4UFF - chains H and L of the 3 polymer chains in the assembly; structure by X-ray diffraction, 1.55 A resolution.

== Chain H ==
Name: Thrombin heavy chain
Organism: Homo sapiens
Notes: EC 3.4.21.5
UniProt: P00734 (THRB_HUMAN); the construct lacks a stretch of the UniProt sequence and is renumbered around it, so the offset changes along the chain: 16-36 = UniProt 364-384; 37-60 = UniProt 386-409; 61-77 = UniProt 419-435; 78-97 = UniProt 437-456; 7 more segments
Sequence (258 residues; row label = number of the first residue in the row; note: 1 number in that range is skipped by the numbering (no residue carries it; nothing is unmodelled there); a row labelled like 60A-60I holds insertion residues (60A, then the next letters in order)):
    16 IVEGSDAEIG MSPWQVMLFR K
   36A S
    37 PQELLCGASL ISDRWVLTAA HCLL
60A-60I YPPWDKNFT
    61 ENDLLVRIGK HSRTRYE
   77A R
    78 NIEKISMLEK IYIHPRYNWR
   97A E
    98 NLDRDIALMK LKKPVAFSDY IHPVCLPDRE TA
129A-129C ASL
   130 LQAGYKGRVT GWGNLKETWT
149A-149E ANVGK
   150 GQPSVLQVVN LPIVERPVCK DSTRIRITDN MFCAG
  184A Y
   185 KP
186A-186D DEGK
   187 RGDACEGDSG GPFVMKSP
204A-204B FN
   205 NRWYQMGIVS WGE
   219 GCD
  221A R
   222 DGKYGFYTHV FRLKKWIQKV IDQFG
Unresolved in the structure: 148-149, 149A-149E
Disulfides: Cys42-Cys58, Cys168-Cys182, Cys191-Cys220
Covalent attachments: N-acetylglucosamine (NAG) linked to Asn60G
Metal / ion sites: Na+ site 1: Lys169, Thr172; Na+ site 2: Arg221A, Lys224
Small-molecule neighbours: 6V2 ((2R)-2-(benzylsulfonylamino)-N-(2-((4-carbamimidoylphenyl)methylamino)-2-oxo-ethyl)-N-methyl-3-phenyl-propanamide): His57, Tyr60A, Trp60D, Glu97A, Asn98, Leu99, Glu146, Ile174, Asp189, Ala190, Cys191, Glu192, Ser195, Val213, Ser214, Trp215, Gly216, Glu217, Gly219, Cys220, Gly226
Swiss-Prot annotation at these positions:
  - region: Ala183 to Val200 (High affinity receptor-binding region which is also known as the TP508 peptide)
  - active site (Charge relay system): His57, Asp102, Ser195
  - glycosylation: Asn60G (N-linked (GlcNAc...) (complex) asparagine)

== Chain L ==
Name: Thrombin light chain
Organism: Homo sapiens
Notes: EC 3.4.21.5
UniProt: P00734 (THRB_HUMAN); residues 1-14 here correspond to UniProt positions 336-349 (UniProt number = residue number + 335)
Sequence (29 residues; row label = number of the first residue in the row; a row labelled like 14A-14K holds insertion residues (14A, then the next letters in order)):
    1C E
    1B A
    1A D
     1 CGLRPLFEKK SLED
14A-14K KTERELLESYI
    15 D
Unresolved in the structure: 1C, 15

== Chain H / chain L interface ==
Residue-residue contacts - 58 pairs, chain H then chain L:
  Glu23(H) - Phe7(L)
  Glu23(H) - Asp14(L)
  Glu23(H) - Lys14A(L)  hydrogen bond (side chain-backbone)
  Ile24(H) - Leu6(L)
  Ile24(H) - Phe7(L)
  Gly25(H) - Arg4(L)
  Gly25(H) - Phe7(L)
  Met26(H) - Arg4(L)  hydrogen bond (backbone-side chain)
  Met26(H) - Phe7(L)  hydrophobic
  Met26(H) - Asp14(L)
  Pro28(H) - Arg4(L)
  Trp29(H) - Gly2(L)
  Trp29(H) - Arg4(L)
  Ser115(H) - Pro5(L)
  Asp116(H) - Pro5(L)
  Asp116(H) - Leu6(L)
  His119(H) - Asp1A(L)  salt bridge
  His119(H) - Leu3(L)  hydrogen bond (side chain-backbone)
  Pro120(H) - Cys1(L)
  Pro120(H) - Gly2(L)  hydrogen bond (backbone-backbone)
  Val121(H) - Cys1(L)
  Cys122(H) - Cys1(L)  disulfide
  Cys122(H) - Gly2(L)
  Gly133(H) - Ser14I(L)
  Tyr134(H) - Ser14I(L)
  Tyr134(H) - Tyr14J(L)  hydrophobic
  Tyr134(H) - Ile14K(L)  hydrogen bond (side chain-backbone)
  Lys135(H) - Glu14E(L)  salt bridge
  Lys135(H) - Leu14F(L)
  Lys135(H) - Ser14I(L)  hydrogen bond (backbone-side chain)
  Lys135(H) - Tyr14J(L)  hydrogen bond (backbone-side chain)
  Gly136(H) - Leu14F(L)
  Arg137(H) - Arg4(L)
  Arg137(H) - Asp14(L)  salt bridge
  Arg137(H) - Thr14B(L)  hydrogen bond
  Arg137(H) - Glu14C(L)
  Asn159(H) - Thr14B(L)  hydrogen bond
  Asn159(H) - Glu14E(L)  hydrogen bond
  Asn159(H) - Leu14F(L)
  Tyr184A(H) - Glu14E(L)  hydrogen bond
  Met201(H) - Tyr14J(L)
  Lys202(H) - Glu8(L)  salt bridge
  Lys202(H) - Glu14C(L)  salt bridge
  Lys202(H) - Tyr14J(L)
  Pro204(H) - Leu14G(L)  hydrophobic
  Pro204(H) - Tyr14J(L)
  Asn205(H) - Leu3(L)
  Asn205(H) - Glu8(L)
  Arg206(H) - Cys1(L)  hydrogen bond (side chain-backbone)
  Arg206(H) - Asp1A(L)
  Arg206(H) - Ala1B(L)  hydrogen bond (side chain-backbone)
  Arg206(H) - Gly2(L)
  Arg206(H) - Leu3(L)
  Trp207(H) - Gly2(L)  hydrogen bond (backbone-backbone)
  Trp207(H) - Arg4(L)
  Trp207(H) - Glu8(L)  hydrogen bond
  Trp207(H) - Asp14(L)
  Trp207(H) - Leu14F(L)  hydrophobic
Also at the interface, not in a pair above, chain H (27 interface residues in all): Tyr117, Lys186D
Cross-chain cystine bridges: Cys122(H)-Cys1(L)

== In short ==
The interface between chain H and chain L involves 27 residues on one side and 20 on the other; the contacts
include 1 disulfide bond, 15 hydrogen bonds and 5 salt bridges. Among the polar pairs are His119(H)-Asp1A(L),
Lys135(H)-Glu14E(L) and Arg137(H)-Asp14(L).
Chain H is Thrombin heavy chain and chain L is Thrombin light chain, both from Homo sapiens; the structure,
Thrombin in complex with (2R)-2-(benzylsulfonylamino)-N-(2-((4-
carbamimidoylphenyl)methylamino)-2-oxo-ethyl)-N-methyl-3-phenyl- propanamide, was determined by X-ray
diffraction together with 4UFD, 4UFE and 4UFG from the same study.
